PDB entry 1DQW | X-ray diffraction, 2.10 A resolution | chains A and B

== Chain A (and B) ==
Name: Orotidine 5'-phosphate decarboxylase
From: Saccharomyces cerevisiae
Notes: EC 4.1.1.23; chain B of this document is another copy of the same molecule, construct and numbering; everything in this record applies to it too
UniProtKB: P03962 (PYRF_YEAST); numbering as in UniProt (aligned over 1-267)
Amino-acid sequence (267 residues; each row starts with the number of its first residue):
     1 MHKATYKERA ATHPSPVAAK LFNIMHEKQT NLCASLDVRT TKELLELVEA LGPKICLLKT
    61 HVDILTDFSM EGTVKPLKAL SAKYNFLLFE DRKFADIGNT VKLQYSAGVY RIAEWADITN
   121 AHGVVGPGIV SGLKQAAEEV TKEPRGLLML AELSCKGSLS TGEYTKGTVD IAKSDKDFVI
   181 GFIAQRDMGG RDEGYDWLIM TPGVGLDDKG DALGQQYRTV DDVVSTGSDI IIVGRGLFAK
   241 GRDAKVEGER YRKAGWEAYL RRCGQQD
Construct notes: engineered mutation H2 (Ser in P03962), D267 (Asn in P03962)
Swiss-Prot annotation at these positions:
  - active site: K93 (Proton donor)
  - binding site (substrate): D37, K59 to H61, D91 to T100, Y217, R235
  - cross-link (Glycyl lysine isopeptide (Lys-Gly)): K93 (interchain with G-Cter in ubiquitin), K209 (interchain with G-Cter in ubiquitin), K253 (interchain with G-Cter in ubiquitin)
  - natural variant: S160 (A160S: In strain: +D4; this construct carries the variant)
  - mutagenesis: K59 (K59A: Reduces kcat 100-fold. Reduces substrate affinity 900-fold), D91 (D91A: Reduces activity over 100000-fold), K93 (K93A: Reduces activity over 100000-fold), D96 (D96A: Reduces kcat over 100000-fold. Reduces substrate affinity 11-fold), Q215 (Q215A: No effect)
From the paper describing this entry:
  - conformationally variable residues (order/disorder transition): D207 to R218
  - catalytic residues: K93 (proposed by the authors, not directly observed)
  - mutagenesis - K93A: decreased catalytic activity

== How chain A and chain B interact ==
Residue-residue contacts (59; chain A residue first):
  R39(A) - L103(B)
  H61(A) - T100(B)
  D63(A) - Q104(B)  hydrogen bond
  D63(A) - G108(B)
  I64(A) - T100(B)
  I64(A) - L103(B)  hydrophobic
  I64(A) - Q104(B)
  L65(A) - G108(B)
  R92(A) - R92(B)
  K93(A) - A95(B)
  K93(A) - D96(B)  salt bridge
  A95(A) - K93(B)
  A95(A) - A95(B)  hydrophobic
  A95(A) - H122(B)  hydrogen bond (backbone-side chain)
  D96(A) - K93(B)  salt bridge
  I97(A) - C155(B)  hydrophobic
  T100(A) - H61(B)
  T100(A) - I64(B)
  L103(A) - R39(B)
  L103(A) - I64(B)  hydrophobic
  Q104(A) - D63(B)  hydrogen bond
  Q104(A) - I64(B)
  G108(A) - D63(B)
  G108(A) - L65(B)
  G108(A) - Y110(B)
  V109(A) - V109(B)  hydrophobic
  V109(A) - Y110(B)  hydrogen bond (backbone-side chain)
  Y110(A) - G108(B)
  Y110(A) - V109(B)  hydrogen bond (side chain-backbone)
  Y110(A) - Y110(B)  hydrophobic
  H122(A) - A95(B)  hydrogen bond (side chain-backbone)
  G123(A) - L159(B)
  V124(A) - V124(B)  hydrophobic
  V124(A) - L153(B)
  V124(A) - S158(B)
  V124(A) - L159(B)  hydrogen bond (backbone-backbone)
  V124(A) - Y164(B)  hydrophobic
  V125(A) - L153(B)  hydrophobic
  V125(A) - C155(B)  hydrogen bond (backbone-side chain)
  G126(A) - G157(B)
  P127(A) - K156(B)
  P127(A) - G157(B)
  L153(A) - V124(B)
  L153(A) - V125(B)  hydrophobic
  C155(A) - I97(B)  hydrophobic
  C155(A) - V125(B)  hydrogen bond (side chain-backbone)
  K156(A) - P127(B)
  G157(A) - G126(B)
  G157(A) - P127(B)
  S158(A) - V124(B)
  L159(A) - G123(B)
  L159(A) - V124(B)  hydrogen bond (backbone-backbone)
  L159(A) - Y164(B)
  L159(A) - G167(B)
  L159(A) - T168(B)
  Y164(A) - V124(B)
  Y164(A) - L159(B)
  G167(A) - L159(B)
  T168(A) - L159(B)
Interface residues without a listed pair, chain A (38 interface residues in all): F68, A107, G128, S160, T161, E163, I171
Interface residues without a listed pair, chain B (38 interface residues in all): F68, D91, A107, S160, T161, E163, I171

== In short ==
The chain A/chain B interface involves 38 residues from each chain, with 10 hydrogen bonds and 2 salt bridges.
Among the polar pairs are K93(A)-D96(B), D63(A)-Q104(B) and A95(A)-H122(B). The paper reports the catalytic
residue K93(A); K93A of chain A reduces catalytic activity.
Both chains are Orotidine 5'-phosphate decarboxylase (Saccharomyces cerevisiae). Entry 1DQW (Crystal structure
of orotidine 5'-phosphate decarboxylase) was determined by X-ray diffraction together with 1DQX from the same
study.
